PDB entry 6V86 | electron microscopy, 4.63 A resolution (low resolution: residue-level contacts below are approximate; hydrogen-bond / salt-bridge calls are withheld) | chains D and E of the 6 polymer chains in the assembly

# Chain D (and E)
Molecule: Phosphoprotein
Source organism: Simian virus 5 (strain W3)
Notes: chain E of this document is another copy of the same molecule, construct and numbering; everything in this record applies to it too
UniProt: P11208 (PHOSP_PIV5); numbering as in UniProt (aligned over 1-392)
Chain sequence (392 residues; each row starts with the number of its first residue):
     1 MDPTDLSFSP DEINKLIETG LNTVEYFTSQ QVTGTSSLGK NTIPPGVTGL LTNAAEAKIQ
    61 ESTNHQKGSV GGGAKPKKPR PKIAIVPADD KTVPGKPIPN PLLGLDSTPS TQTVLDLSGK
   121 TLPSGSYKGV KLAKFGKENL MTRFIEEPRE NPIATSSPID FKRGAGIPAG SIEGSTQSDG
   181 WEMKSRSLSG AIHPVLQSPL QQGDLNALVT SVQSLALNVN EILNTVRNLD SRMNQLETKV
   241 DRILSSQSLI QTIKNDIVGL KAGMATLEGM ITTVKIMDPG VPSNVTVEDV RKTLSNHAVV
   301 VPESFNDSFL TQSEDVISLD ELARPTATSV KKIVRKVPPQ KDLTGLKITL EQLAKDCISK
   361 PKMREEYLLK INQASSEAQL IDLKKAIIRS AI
Unresolved in the structure: 1-198, 271-392 (chain E: 1-197, 272-392)

# How chain D and chain E interact
Contacting residue pairs (46):
  Leu200(D) - Pro199(E)
  Leu200(D) - Leu200(E)
  Leu205(D) - Leu200(E)
  Val212(D) - Leu208(E)
  Val212(D) - Ser211(E)
  Val212(D) - Val212(E)
  Gln213(D) - Ser211(E)
  Leu215(D) - Leu215(E)
  Ala216(D) - Leu215(E)
  Val219(D) - Leu215(E)
  Val219(D) - Asn218(E)
  Val219(D) - Val219(E)
  Val219(D) - Ile222(E)
  Ile222(D) - Ile222(E)
  Leu223(D) - Ile222(E)
  Val226(D) - Thr225(E)
  Val226(D) - Val226(E)
  Leu229(D) - Leu229(E)
  Asp230(D) - Asn228(E)
  Asp230(D) - Leu229(E)
  Met233(D) - Arg232(E)
  Leu236(D) - Leu236(E)
  Glu237(D) - Arg232(E)
  Glu237(D) - Leu236(E)
  Val240(D) - Leu236(E)
  Val240(D) - Lys239(E)
  Val240(D) - Arg242(E)
  Leu244(D) - Arg242(E)
  Gln247(D) - Arg242(E)
  Gln247(D) - Ile243(E)
  Gln247(D) - Ser246(E)
  Ile250(D) - Ser246(E)
  Ile250(D) - Leu249(E)
  Ile250(D) - Ile250(E)
  Ile250(D) - Ile253(E)
  Ile253(D) - Ile253(E)
  Ile253(D) - Ile257(E)
  Lys254(D) - Asp256(E)
  Ile257(D) - Asp256(E)
  Ile257(D) - Ile257(E)
  Ile257(D) - Leu260(E)
  Leu260(D) - Leu260(E)
  Lys261(D) - Asp256(E)
  Met264(D) - Leu260(E)
  Met264(D) - Leu267(E)
  Glu268(D) - Leu267(E)
Other interface residues (no listed pair), chain D (31 interface residues in all): Pro199, Gln202, Val209, Ile243, Leu267
Other interface residues (no listed pair), chain E (29 interface residues in all): Ser198, Asp204, Met264

# Summary
The interface between chain D and chain E involves 31 residues on one side and 29 on the other.
Chain D and chain E are both Phosphoprotein (Simian virus 5 (strain W3)); the structure, Parainfluenza virus 5
L-P complex with an alternate conformation of the CD-MTase-CTD module, was determined by electron microscopy,
deposited together with 6V85 and 6VAG.
